PDB entry 3QMI | X-ray diffraction, 2.10 A resolution | chains A and B of the 3 polymer chains in the assembly

Chain A:
Molecule: CpG-binding protein
From: Homo sapiens
Notes: fragment: CXXC-type Zn finger, residues 161-222
UniProtKB: Q9P0U4 (CXXC1_HUMAN); residue numbers follow UniProt; this construct covers 161-222
Sequence (79 residues; each row starts with the number of its first residue):
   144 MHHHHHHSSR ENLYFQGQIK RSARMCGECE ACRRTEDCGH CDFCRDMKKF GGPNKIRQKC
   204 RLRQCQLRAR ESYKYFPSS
Unresolved in the structure: 144-165, 218-222
Sequence notes: expression tag (144-160)
Metal / ion sites: Zn2+ site 1: Cys169, Cys172, Cys175, Cys208; Zn2+ site 2: Cys181, Cys184, Cys187, Cys203
Curated features (UniProtKB/Swiss-Prot):
  - binding site (Zn(2+)): Cys169, Cys172, Cys175, Cys181, Cys184, Cys187, Cys203, Cys208
  - mutagenesis: Cys169 (C169A: Complete loss of DNA binding activity. No effect on localization in nuclear speckles), Cys208 (C208A: Complete loss of DNA binding activity. No effect on localization in nuclear speckles)
Reported in the primary citation:
  - conformationally variable residues (side-chain flip): Arg213

Chain B:
Molecule: 12-nt DNA strand
Notes: fragment: DNA (nonmethylated CpG island)
Sequence (12 nucleotides; numbered 1 to 12; the number before each row is that of its first residue):
     1 GCCAACGTTG GC

Interface between chain A and chain B:
Contacting residue pairs (11; chain A residue first):
  Arg167(A) - DC6(B)  phosphate contact
  Arg167(A) - DG7(B)  salt bridge to the phosphate
  Arg200(A) - DA5(B)  base contact
  Arg200(A) - DC6(B)  hydrogen bond to the base
  Gln201(A) - DC6(B)  base contact
  Gln201(A) - DG7(B)  hydrogen bond to the base
  Lys202(A) - DA5(B)  phosphate contact
  Lys202(A) - DC6(B)  salt bridge to the phosphate
  Arg206(A) - DA5(B)  salt bridge to the phosphate
  Arg213(A) - DG7(B)  salt bridge to the phosphate
  Arg213(A) - DT8(B)  base contact
Other interface residues (no listed pair), chain A (8 interface residues in all): Gln207, Tyr216

In short:
8 residues of chain A and 4 residues of chain B are in contact, with 2 hydrogen bonds and 4 salt bridges.
Polar pairs include Arg200(A)-DC6(B), Gln201(A)-DG7(B) and Arg167(A)-DG7(B). From UniProt: 8 Zn2+-binding
residues and 2 mutagenesis sites on chain A. From the paper: conformational variability at Arg213(A).
Chain A is CpG-binding protein (Homo sapiens) and chain B is a 12-nt DNA strand; the structure, Structural
Basis of Selective Binding of Non-Methylated CpG islands (DNA-ACGT) by the CXXC Domain of CFP1, was determined
by X-ray diffraction (same publication as 3QMB, 3QMC, 3QMD and 3QMH).
